Entry 5U7Q (X-ray diffraction, 3.15 A resolution); this record covers chain A.

# Chain A
Name: Rho-associated protein kinase 2
Organism: Homo sapiens
Notes: EC 2.7.11.1
Reference sequence: O75116 (ROCK2_HUMAN); numbering as in UniProt (aligned over 23-417)
Sequence (395 residues; numbered 23 to 417; the number before each row is that of its first residue):
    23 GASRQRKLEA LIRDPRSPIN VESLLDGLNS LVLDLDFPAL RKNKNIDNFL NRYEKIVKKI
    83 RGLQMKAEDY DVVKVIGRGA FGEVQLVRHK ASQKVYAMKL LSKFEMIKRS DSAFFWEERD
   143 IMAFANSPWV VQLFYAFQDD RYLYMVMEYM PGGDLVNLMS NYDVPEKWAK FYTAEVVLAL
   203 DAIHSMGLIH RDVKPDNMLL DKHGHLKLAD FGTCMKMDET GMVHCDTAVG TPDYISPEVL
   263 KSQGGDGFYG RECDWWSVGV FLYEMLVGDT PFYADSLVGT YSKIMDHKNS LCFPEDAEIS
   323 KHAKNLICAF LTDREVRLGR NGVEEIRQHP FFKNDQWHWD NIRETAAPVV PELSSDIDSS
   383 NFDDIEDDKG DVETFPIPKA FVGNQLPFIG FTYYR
Not modelled in the structure: 23-24, 389-393
Swiss-Prot annotation at these positions:
  - active site: Asp-214 (Proton acceptor)
  - binding site (ATP): Ile-98 to Val-106, Lys-121
  - modified residue: Thr-414 (Phosphothreonine)

# In short
UniProt lists active-site residue Asp-214 and 10 ATP-binding residues.
Chain A is Rho-associated protein kinase 2 (Homo sapiens); the structure, Identification of A New Class of
Potent Cdc7 Inhibitors Designed by Putative Pharmacophore Model: Synthesis and ..., was determined by X-ray
diffraction (same publication as 5U7R).
